PDB entry 7L56 | electron microscopy, 3.60 A resolution | chains A and C of the 9 polymer chains in the assembly

Chain A (and C):
Name: Spike glycoprotein
Organism: Severe acute respiratory syndrome coronavirus 2
Notes: chain C of this document is another copy of the same molecule, construct and numbering; everything in this record applies to it too
UniProtKB: P0DTC2 (SPIKE_SARS2); numbering as in UniProt (aligned over 1-1208)
Sequence (1288 residues; numbered 1 to 1288; the number before each row is that of its first residue):
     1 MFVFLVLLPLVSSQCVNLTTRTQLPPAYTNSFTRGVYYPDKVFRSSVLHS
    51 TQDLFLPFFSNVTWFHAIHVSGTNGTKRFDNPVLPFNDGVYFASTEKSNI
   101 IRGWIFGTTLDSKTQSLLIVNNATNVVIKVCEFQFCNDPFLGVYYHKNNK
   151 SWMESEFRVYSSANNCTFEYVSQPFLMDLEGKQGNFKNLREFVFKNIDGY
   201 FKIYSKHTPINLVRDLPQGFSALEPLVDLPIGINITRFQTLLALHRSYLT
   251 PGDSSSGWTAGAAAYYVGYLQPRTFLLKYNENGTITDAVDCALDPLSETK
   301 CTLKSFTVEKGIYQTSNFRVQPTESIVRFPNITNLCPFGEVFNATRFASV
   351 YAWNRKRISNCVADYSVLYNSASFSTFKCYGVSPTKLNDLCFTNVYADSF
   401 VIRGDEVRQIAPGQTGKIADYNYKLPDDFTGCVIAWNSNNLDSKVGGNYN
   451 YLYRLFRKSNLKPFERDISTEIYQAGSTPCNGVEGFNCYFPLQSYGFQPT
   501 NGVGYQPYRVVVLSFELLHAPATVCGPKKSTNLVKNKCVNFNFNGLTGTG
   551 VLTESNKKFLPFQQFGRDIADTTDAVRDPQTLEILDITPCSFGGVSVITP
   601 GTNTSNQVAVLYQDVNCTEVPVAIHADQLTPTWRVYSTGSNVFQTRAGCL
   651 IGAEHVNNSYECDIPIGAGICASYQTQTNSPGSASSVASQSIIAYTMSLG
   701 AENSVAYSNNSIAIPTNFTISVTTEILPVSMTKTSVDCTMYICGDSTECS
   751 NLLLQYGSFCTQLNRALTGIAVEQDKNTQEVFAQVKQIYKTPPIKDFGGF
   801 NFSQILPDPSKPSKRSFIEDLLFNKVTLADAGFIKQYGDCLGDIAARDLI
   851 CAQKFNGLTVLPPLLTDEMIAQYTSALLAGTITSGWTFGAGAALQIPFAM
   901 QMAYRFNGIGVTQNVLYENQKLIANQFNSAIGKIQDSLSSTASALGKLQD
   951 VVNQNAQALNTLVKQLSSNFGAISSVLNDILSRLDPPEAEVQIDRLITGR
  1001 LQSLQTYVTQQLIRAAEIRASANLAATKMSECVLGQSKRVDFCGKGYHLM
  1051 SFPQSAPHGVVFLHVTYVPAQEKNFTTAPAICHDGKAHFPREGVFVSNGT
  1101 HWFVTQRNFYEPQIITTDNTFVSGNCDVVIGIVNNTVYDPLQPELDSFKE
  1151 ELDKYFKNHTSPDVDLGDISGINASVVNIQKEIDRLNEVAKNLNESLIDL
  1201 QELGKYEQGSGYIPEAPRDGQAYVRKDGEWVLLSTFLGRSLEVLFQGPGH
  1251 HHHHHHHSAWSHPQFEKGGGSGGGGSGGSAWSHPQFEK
Unresolved in the structure: 1-26, 70-79, 111-114, 142-165, 174-186, 211-214, 232-235, 243-261, 621-639, 677-689, 829-853, 1145-1288 (chain C: 1-26, 72-80, 111-114, 143-157, 175-186, 211-214, 232-234, 243-261, 621-640, 677-689, 829-853, 1145-1288)
Differences from the reference sequence: engineered mutation G682 (Arg in P0DTC2), S683 (Arg in P0DTC2), S685 (Arg in P0DTC2), P986 (Lys in P0DTC2), P987 (Val in P0DTC2); expression tag (1209-1288)
Disulfides: C131-C166, C291-C301, C336-C361, C379-C432, C391-C525, C480-C488, C538-C590, C617-C649, C662-C671, C738-C760, C743-C749, C1032-C1043, C1082-C1126
Glycans and other covalent adducts: N-acetylglucosamine (NAG) linked to N61, N282, N331, N603, N616, N657, N709, N717, N801, N1074, N1098, N1134; glycan linked to N343
Swiss-Prot annotation at these positions:
  - region: N280 to C301 (Putative superantigen), R403 to D405 (Integrin-binding motif), N448 to F456 (Immunodominant HLA epitope recognized by the CD8+), P681, A684 (Putative superantigen), S816 to Y837 (Fusion peptide 1), K835 to F855 (Fusion peptide 2), D1163 to E1202 (Heptad repeat 2)
  - site: R815, S816 (Cleavage)
  - glycosylation: N17 (N-linked (GlcNAc...) (complex) asparagine), N61 (N-linked (GlcNAc...) (hybrid) asparagine), N74 (N-linked (GlcNAc...) (complex) asparagine), N122 (N-linked (GlcNAc...) (hybrid) asparagine), N149 (N-linked (GlcNAc...) (complex) asparagine), N165 (N-linked (GlcNAc...) (complex) asparagine), N234 (N-linked (GlcNAc...) (high mannose) asparagine), N282 (N-linked (GlcNAc...) (complex) asparagine), T323 (O-linked (GalNAc) threonine), S325 (O-linked (HexNAc...) serine), N331 (N-linked (GlcNAc...) (complex) asparagine), N343 (N-linked (GlcNAc...) (complex) asparagine), N603 (N-linked (GlcNAc...) (hybrid) asparagine), N616 (N-linked (GlcNAc...) (complex) asparagine), N657 (N-linked (GlcNAc...) (complex) asparagine), T676 (O-linked (GlcNAc...) threonine), T678 (O-linked (GlcNAc...) threonine), N709 (N-linked (GlcNAc...) (high mannose) asparagine), N717 (N-linked (GlcNAc...) (hybrid) asparagine), N801 (N-linked (GlcNAc...) (hybrid) asparagine) and 6 more in UniProt
  - natural variant: L5 (L5F: In strain: Iota/B.1.526), S13 (S13I: In strain: Epsilon/B.1.427/B.1.429), L18 (L18F: In strain: Beta/B.1.351, Gamma/P.1 and 1 more), T19 (T19I: In strain: Omicron/BQ.1.1, Omicron/XBB.1.5 and 1 more; T19R: In strain: Delta/B.1.617.2, Omicron/BA.2 and 4 more), T20 (T20N: In strain: Gamma/P.1), L24 to A27 (sequence variant, change not given here; In strain: Omicron/BA.2, Omicron/BA.2.12.1 and 6 more), P26 (P26S: In strain: Gamma/P.1), Q52 (Q52H: In strain: Omicron/EG.5.1), A67 (A67V: In strain: Eta/B.1.525, Omicron/BA.1), H69 to V70 (deletion: In strain: Alpha/B.1.1.7, Eta/B.1.525 and 5 more), G75 (G75V: In strain: Lambda/C.37), T76 (T76I: In strain: Lambda/C.37), 82 further natural variant entries in UniProt
  - mutagenesis: H69 to V70 (Increased incorporation of cleaved spike into virions), N121 (N121Q: Partial loss of biliverdin affinity), R190 (R190K: Partial loss of biliverdin affinity), N234 (N234Q: Increased resistance to neutralizing antibodies), N331 (N331Q: Reduced viral infectivity), N343 (N343Q: Reduced viral infectivity), L452 (L452R: Increased resistance to neutralizing antibodies. Decreases HLA binding to NF9 epitope. Increased binding affinity to human ACE2), Y453 (Y453F: Decreased HLA binding to NF9 epitope. Increased binding affinity to human ACE2), A475 (A475V: Increased resistance to neutralizing antibodies), V483 (V483A: Increased resistance to neutralizing antibodies), E484 (E484D: Increased replication in human TMEM106B overexpressing cells), F490 (F490L: Increased resistance to neutralizing antibodies and human covalescent sera neutralization), 12 further mutagenesis entries in UniProt
What the authors report for this chain:
  - post-translational modification sites: N343

Chain A / chain C interface:
Residue-residue contacts (116; chain A residue first):
  R357(A) with G199(C), hydrogen bond (side chain-backbone); Y200(C); P230(C), hydrogen bond (side chain-backbone)
  G381(A) with R983(C)
  V382(A) with R983(C)
  S383(A) with R983(C), hydrogen bond (side chain-backbone); L984(C); D985(C), hydrogen bond (side chain-backbone)
  K386(A) with L981(C), hydrogen bond (side chain-backbone); S982(C); L984(C), hydrogen bond (side chain-backbone)
  L390(A) with S982(C)
  N394(A) with Y200(C)
  Y396(A) with D198(C)
  L517(A) with R983(C)
  K558(A) with F43(C)
  F559(A) with F43(C), hydrophobic
  F562(A) with Y38(C), hydrophobic; K41(C); P225(C)
  Q563(A) with K41(C); F43(C)
  Q564(A) with K41(C)
  F565(A) with V42(C), hydrophobic; F43(C), hydrogen bond (backbone-backbone)
  G566(A) with F43(C)
  R567(A) with V42(C); F43(C), hydrogen bond (backbone-backbone)
  A570(A) with V963(C), hydrophobic
  D571(A) with S967(C)
  F592(A) with G857(C)
  Q613(A) with L861(C)
  P665(A) with L864(C), hydrophobic
  G667(A) with L864(C)
  A668(A) with P863(C), hydrogen bond (backbone-backbone); L864(C)
  G669(A) with L864(C), hydrogen bond (backbone-backbone); M869(C)
  M697(A) with L864(C), hydrophobic; L865(C), hydrophobic
  L699(A) with I788(C), hydrophobic; M869(C), hydrophobic; Q872(C); Y873(C), hydrophobic
  A701(A) with Q787(C)
  E702(A) with I788(C)
  N703(A) with Q787(C), hydrogen bond; I788(C), hydrogen bond (backbone-backbone); Y789(C); K790(C), hydrogen bond (backbone-backbone)
  S704(A) with K790(C)
  V705(A) with Y789(C), hydrophobic; T883(C); A893(C), hydrophobic; Q895(C)
  A706(A) with Q895(C)
  Y707(A) with P792(C), hydrophobic; F797(C); T883(C); Q895(C); I896(C); F898(C), hydrogen bond (side chain-backbone)
  N709(A) with D796(C), hydrogen bond; P897(C)
  N710(A) with P897(C)
  S711(A) with Q895(C), hydrogen bond; I896(C); P897(C)
  I712(A) with Q895(C); I896(C), hydrophobic
  A713(A) with L894(C), hydrophobic; Q895(C), hydrogen bond (backbone-backbone)
  P715(A) with L894(C)
  T961(A) with S758(C); Q762(C)
  Q965(A) with Y756(C), hydrogen bond (side chain-backbone); G757(C); S758(C), hydrogen bond (side chain-backbone); F759(C)
  S968(A) with Q755(C); Y756(C), hydrogen bond (side chain-backbone); G757(C)
  F970(A) with Q755(C), hydrogen bond (backbone-backbone)
  G971(A) with Q755(C)
  Q1002(A) with F759(C)
  S1003(A) with F759(C)
  T1006(A) with F759(C); Q1005(C), hydrogen bond
  T1009(A) with T1009(C)
  Q1010(A) with Q762(C)
  I1013(A) with I1013(C), hydrophobic
  R1039(A) with R1039(C)
  V1040(A) with S1030(C); L1034(C); G1035(C)
  D1041(A) with S1030(C)
  G1046(A) with A890(C)
  Y1047(A) with W886(C); A890(C), hydrophobic
  V1068(A) with A890(C)
  E1072(A) with A892(C); L894(C)
  N1074(A) with Q895(C), hydrogen bond
  T1077(A) with P897(C); M900(C), hydrogen bond
  P1079(A) with Y917(C), hydrophobic
  F1089(A) with N914(C); Y917(C), hydrophobic
  P1090(A) with Q913(C)
  V1094(A) with M900(C), hydrophobic; Y904(C)
  S1123(A) with N914(C), hydrogen bond
  V1128(A) with Y917(C); E918(C)
  V1129(A) with Y917(C), hydrophobic
  I1130(A) with Q920(C)
Interface residues without a listed pair, chain A (81 interface residues in all): T393, T547, A647, I666, I670, C671, G700, S708, N969, P987, A1078, R1107, F1121
Interface residues without a listed pair, chain C (78 interface residues in all): R44, E224, I231, N282, P412, G413, A766, P862, I882, T887, G889, T912, N978, P986, Q1002, L1012, Q1036

Overview:
The interface between chain A and chain C involves 81 residues on one side and 78 on the other; the contacts
include 25 hydrogen bonds. Among the polar pairs are R357(A)-G199(C), R357(A)-P230(C) and S383(A)-R983(C).
Covalently linked N-acetylglucosamine: at N61(A), N282(A), N331(A), N603(A), N616(A) and N657(A) and 6 more.
The paper reports a modification site at N343(A).
Both chains are Spike glycoprotein (Severe acute respiratory syndrome coronavirus 2). Entry 7L56 (Cryo-EM
structure of the SARS-CoV-2 spike glycoprotein bound to Fab 2-43) was determined by electron microscopy,
deposited together with 7L57, 7L58 and 7L5B.
